Entry 7TQQ (X-ray diffraction, 2.20 A resolution); this record covers chains A and B of the 4 polymer chains in the assembly.

Chain A (and B):
Name: Three-prime repair exonuclease 1
From: Homo sapiens
Notes: EC 3.1.11.2; chain B of this document is another copy of the same molecule, construct and numbering; everything in this record applies to it too
UniProt: Q9NSU2 (TREX1_HUMAN); residue numbers follow UniProt; this construct covers 1-242
Sequence (243 residues; each row starts with the number of its first residue; numbering starts at 0):
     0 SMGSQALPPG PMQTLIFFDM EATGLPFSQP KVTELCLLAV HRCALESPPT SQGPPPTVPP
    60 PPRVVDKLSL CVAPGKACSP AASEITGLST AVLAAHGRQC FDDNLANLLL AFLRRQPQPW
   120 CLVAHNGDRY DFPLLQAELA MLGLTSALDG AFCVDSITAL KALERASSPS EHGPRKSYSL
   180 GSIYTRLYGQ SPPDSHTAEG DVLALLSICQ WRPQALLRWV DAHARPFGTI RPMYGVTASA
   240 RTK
Unresolved in the structure: 0-7, 50-55, 167-175, 235-242 (chain B: 0-7, 48-52, 166-174, 235-242)
Construct notes: expression tag (0)
UniProt features mapped onto this chain:
  - active site: H195 (Proton donor/acceptor)
  - binding site (Mg(2+)): D18, E20, D200
  - binding site (substrate): E20, A21, Y129, D200
  - modified residue (Phosphoserine): S78, S167
  - natural variant: D18 (D18N: In CHBL1 and AGS1), R114 (R114H: In AGS1 and SLE), V122 (V122A: In AGS1), A158 (A158V: In SLE), E198 (E198K: In AGS1), D200 (D200DD: In AGS1; D200H: In AGS1 and SLE; D200N: In AGS1), V201 (V201D: In AGS1), G227 (G227S: In SLE), R240 (R240S: In SLE)
  - mutagenesis: K30 (K30R: Reduces ubiquitination), K66 (K66R: No effect on ubiquitination), K75 (K75R: Reduces ubiquitination), K160 (K160R: Reduces ubiquitination), K175 (K175R: Reduces ubiquitination), K242 (K242R: Reduces ubiquitination)
From the paper describing this entry:
  - binding site for the 22-nt DNA strand: D18, E20, A21, F26, H124, R128, K160, S176, Y177, L179, H195, D200
  - binding site for the 22-nt DNA strand: R164
  - self-association interface (contacts with another copy of this molecule); pairs are residue here / residue on that copy: R97-D65 (hydrogen bond), R97-Q115 (hydrogen bond), R114-C99, R114-Q98
  - disease-associated variants - D18H, D18N, R97H, R114H, H195Q, H195Y, D200H, D200N (proposed by the authors, not directly observed)
  - catalytic residues: D18, H195, D200 (citing earlier work)
  - disease-associated variants - E198K: decreased binding to cGAS-DNA condensates (citing earlier work)
  - disease-associated variants - R128H: decreased binding to DNA
  - disease-associated variants - K160R: increased binding to DNA
  - disease-associated variants - T13N (4-8 degC), T32R (4-8 degC), R185C (4-8 degC), D220G (4-8 degC): decreased stability
  - disease-associated variants - L92Q: unchanged stability
  - mutagenesis - F17L/M19L (Tm 57.0 degC): increased stability
  - mutagenesis - F17L/M19L: decreased catalytic activity

How chain A and chain B interact:
Pairs across the interface - 70 pairs, chain A then chain B:
  E33(A) with R62(B), salt bridge
  H40(A) with A94(B); H95(B)
  C42(A) with H95(B)
  R62(A) with E33(B), salt bridge; T85(B), hydrogen bond (side chain-backbone); G86(B); L87(B); H195(B); T196(B)
  V63(A) with H95(B)
  V64(A) with C70(B)
  D65(A) with S68(B); L69(B); C70(B), hydrogen bond (side chain-backbone); R97(B), salt bridge
  K66(A) with K66(B); L67(B); S68(B), hydrogen bond (backbone-backbone); E198(B), salt bridge
  L67(A) with K66(B)
  S68(A) with D65(B); K66(B), hydrogen bond (backbone-backbone)
  L69(A) with D65(B); F111(B), hydrophobic
  C70(A) with V63(B), hydrophobic; V64(B); D65(B), hydrogen bond (backbone-side chain); R114(B), hydrogen bond (backbone-side chain)
  V71(A) with R114(B)
  T85(A) with R62(B), hydrogen bond (backbone-side chain)
  G86(A) with R62(B)
  L87(A) with R62(B); V63(B), hydrophobic
  A94(A) with H40(B); C42(B)
  H95(A) with H40(B); C42(B); V63(B)
  G96(A) with P116(B)
  R97(A) with D65(B), salt bridge; R114(B); Q115(B), hydrogen bond; P116(B)
  Q98(A) with R113(B), hydrogen bond (side chain-backbone); R114(B), hydrogen bond (backbone-side chain)
  C99(A) with R114(B), hydrogen bond (backbone-side chain)
  D101(A) with R114(B), salt bridge
  N103(A) with A110(B), hydrogen bond (side chain-backbone); R113(B), hydrogen bond; R114(B)
  L107(A) with A110(B); R114(B)
  A110(A) with N103(B), hydrogen bond (backbone-side chain)
  F111(A) with L69(B), hydrophobic; L107(B), hydrophobic
  R113(A) with Q98(B), hydrogen bond (backbone-side chain); N103(B), hydrogen bond
  R114(A) with C70(B), hydrogen bond (side chain-backbone); V71(B); R97(B); Q98(B), hydrogen bond (side chain-backbone); C99(B), hydrogen bond (side chain-backbone); D101(B), salt bridge; L104(B); L107(B)
  Q115(A) with R97(B), hydrogen bond
  P116(A) with R97(B)
  T196(A) with R62(B)
  E198(A) with K66(B), salt bridge
Also at the interface, not in a pair above, chain A (38 interface residues in all): A43, V91, L92, L104, H195
Also at the interface, not in a pair above, chain B (38 interface residues in all): A43, V91, L92, G96

In short:
Chain A and chain B each contribute 38 residues to their interface, with 20 hydrogen bonds and 8 salt bridges.
Among the polar pairs are E33(A)-R62(B), D65(A)-R97(B) and K66(A)-E198(B). The paper reports catalytic
residues D18(A), H195(A) and D200(A); T13N, T32R and R185C of chain A, among others, reduce stability; 9
substitutions were tested in all.
Both chains are Three-prime repair exonuclease 1 (Homo sapiens). Entry 7TQQ (Structure of human TREX1-DNA
complex) was determined by X-ray diffraction (same publication as 7TQN, 7TQO and 7TQP).
